Entry 7B3B (electron microscopy, 3.10 A resolution); this record covers chains A and P of the 5 polymer chains in the assembly.

[Chain A]
Name: RNA-directed RNA polymerase nsp12
Organism: Severe acute respiratory syndrome coronavirus 2
Notes: EC 2.7.7.48
UniProt: P0DTD1 (R1AB_SARS2); residues 1-932 here correspond to UniProt positions 4393-5324 (UniProt number = residue number + 4392)
Amino-acid sequence (935 residues; row label = number of the first residue in the row; numbers below 1 keep their minus sign (Ser-2 is residue -2)):
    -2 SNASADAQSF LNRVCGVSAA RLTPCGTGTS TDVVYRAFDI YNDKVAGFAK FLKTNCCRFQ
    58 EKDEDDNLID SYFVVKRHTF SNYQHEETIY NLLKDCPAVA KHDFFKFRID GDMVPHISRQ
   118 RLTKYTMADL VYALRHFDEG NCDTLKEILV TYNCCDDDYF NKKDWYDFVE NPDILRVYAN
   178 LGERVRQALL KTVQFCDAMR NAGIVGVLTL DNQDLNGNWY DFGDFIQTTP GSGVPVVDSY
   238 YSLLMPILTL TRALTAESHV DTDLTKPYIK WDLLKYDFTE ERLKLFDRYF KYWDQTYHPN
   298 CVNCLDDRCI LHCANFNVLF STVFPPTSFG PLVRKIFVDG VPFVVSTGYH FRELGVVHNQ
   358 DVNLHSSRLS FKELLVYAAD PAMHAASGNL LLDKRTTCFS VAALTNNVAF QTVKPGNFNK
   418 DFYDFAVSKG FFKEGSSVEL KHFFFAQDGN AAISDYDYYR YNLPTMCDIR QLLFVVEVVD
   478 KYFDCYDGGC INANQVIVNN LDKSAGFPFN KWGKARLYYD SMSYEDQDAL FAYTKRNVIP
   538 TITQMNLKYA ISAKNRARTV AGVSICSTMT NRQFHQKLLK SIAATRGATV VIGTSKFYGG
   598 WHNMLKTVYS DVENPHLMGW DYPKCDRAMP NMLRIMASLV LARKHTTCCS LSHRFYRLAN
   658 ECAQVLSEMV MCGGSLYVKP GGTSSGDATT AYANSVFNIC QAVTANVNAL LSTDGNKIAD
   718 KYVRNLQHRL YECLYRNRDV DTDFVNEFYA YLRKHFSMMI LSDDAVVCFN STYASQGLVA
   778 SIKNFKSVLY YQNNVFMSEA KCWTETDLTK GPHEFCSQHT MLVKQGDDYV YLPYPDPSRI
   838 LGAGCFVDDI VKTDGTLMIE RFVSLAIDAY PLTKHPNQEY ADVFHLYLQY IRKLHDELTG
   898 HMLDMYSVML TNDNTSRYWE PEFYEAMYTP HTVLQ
Unresolved in the structure: -2 to 30, 51-117, 362-366, 897-909, 930-932
Construct notes: expression tag (-2 to 0)
Ion coordination: Zn2+ site 1: His295, Cys301, Cys306, Cys310; Zn2+ site 2: Cys487, His642, Cys645, Cys646

[Chain P]
Molecule: 15-nt RNA strand
Sequence (15 nucleotides; row label = number of the first residue in the row):
     1 UGAGCCUACG CGXUG
Unresolved in the structure: 1-5
Modified positions: F86 ([(2R,3S,4R,5R)-5-(4-azanylpyrrolo[2,1-f][1,2,4]triazin-7-yl)-5-cyano-3,4-bis(oxidanyl)oxolan-2-yl]methyl dihydrogen phosphate) at position 13

[Chain A / chain P interface]
Residue-residue contacts (18):
  Arg513(A) - C9(P)  salt bridge to the phosphate
  Ser759(A) - G15(P)  phosphate contact
  Asp760(A) - G15(P)  hydrogen bond to the phosphate
  Asp761(A) - G15(P)  phosphate contact
  Cys813(A) - U14(P)  hydrogen bond to the sugar
  Cys813(A) - G15(P)  sugar contact
  Ser814(A) - G15(P)  hydrogen bond to the phosphate
  Gln815(A) - F86_13(P)
  Arg836(A) - F86_13(P)
  Arg836(A) - U14(P)  salt bridge to the phosphate
  Ala840(A) - F86_13(P)
  Lys849(A) - C11(P)  salt bridge to the phosphate
  Arg858(A) - C11(P)  sugar contact
  Arg858(A) - G12(P)  salt bridge to the phosphate
  Ser861(A) - G12(P)  sugar contact
  Leu862(A) - G12(P)  phosphate contact
  Asp865(A) - G12(P)  sugar contact
  Asp865(A) - F86_13(P)
Other interface residues (no listed pair), chain A (19 interface residues in all): Lys593, Ala688, Leu758, Leu854, Glu857
Other interface residues (no listed pair), chain P (7 interface residues in all): G10

[Overview]
19 residues of chain A and 7 residues of chain P are in contact; the contacts include 3 hydrogen bonds and 4
salt bridges. Polar pairs include Cys813(A)-U14(P), Asp760(A)-G15(P) and Ser814(A)-G15(P). His295(A),
Cys301(A), Cys306(A) and Cys310(A) coordinate Zn2+ site 1.
Chain A is RNA-directed RNA polymerase nsp12 (Severe acute respiratory syndrome coronavirus 2) and chain P is
a 15-nt RNA strand; the structure, Structure of elongating SARS-CoV-2 RNA-dependent RNA polymerase with
Remdesivir at position -3 (structure 1), was determined by electron microscopy, deposited together with 7B3C.
